Entry 8T0T (X-ray diffraction, 1.75 A resolution); this record covers chain A.

== Chain A ==
Protein: Aldehyde dehydrogenase 1A1
Organism: Homo sapiens
Notes: EC 1.2.1.-, 1.2.1.36
Reference sequence: P00352 (AL1A1_HUMAN); residues 1-501 here = UniProt positions 1-501
Sequence (501 residues; row label = number of the first residue in the row):
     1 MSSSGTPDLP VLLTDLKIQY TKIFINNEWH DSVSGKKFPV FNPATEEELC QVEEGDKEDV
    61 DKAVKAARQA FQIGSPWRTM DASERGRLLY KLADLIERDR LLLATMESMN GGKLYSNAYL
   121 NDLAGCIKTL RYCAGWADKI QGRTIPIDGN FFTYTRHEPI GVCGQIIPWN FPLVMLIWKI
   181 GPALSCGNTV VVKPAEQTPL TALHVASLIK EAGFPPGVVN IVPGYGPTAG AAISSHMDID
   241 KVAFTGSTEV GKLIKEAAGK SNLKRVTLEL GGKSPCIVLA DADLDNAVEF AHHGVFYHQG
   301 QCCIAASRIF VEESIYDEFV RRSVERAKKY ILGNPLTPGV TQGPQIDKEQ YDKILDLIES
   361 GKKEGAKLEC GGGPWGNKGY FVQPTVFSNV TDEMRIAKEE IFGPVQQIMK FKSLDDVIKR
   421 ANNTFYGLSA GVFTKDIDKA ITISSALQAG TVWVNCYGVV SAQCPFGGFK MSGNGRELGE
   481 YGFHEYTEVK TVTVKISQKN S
Unresolved in the structure: 1-7
UniProt features mapped onto this chain:
  - active site: Glu269 (Proton acceptor), Cys303 (Nucleophile)
  - binding site (NAD(+)): Ile167 to Asn170, Lys193 to Glu196, Gly226, Pro227, Gly246, Ser247, Glu269 to Gly271, Glu349 to Lys353, Glu400 to Phe402
  - site: Asn170 (Transition state stabilizer)
  - modified residue: Ser2 (N-acetylserine), Lys91 (N6-acetyllysine), Lys128 (N6-acetyllysine), Lys252 (N6-acetyllysine), Thr337 (Phosphothreonine), Lys353 (N6-acetyllysine), Lys367 (N6-acetyllysine), Lys410 (N6-acetyllysine), Ser413 (Phosphoserine), Lys419 (N6-acetyllysine), Lys435 (N6-acetyllysine), Lys495 (N6-acetyllysine)
  - mutagenesis: Cys302 (C302A/S: Does not prevent inhibition by duocarmycin analogs), Gly458 (G458N: No significant effect on aldehyde dehydrogenase activity. Prevents the inhibition by ALDH1A1-specific inhibitors)
Ligand contacts: Y6E (1-(4-{6-fluoro-3-[4-(methanesulfonyl)piperazine-1-carbonyl]quinolin-4-yl}phenyl)cyclopropane-1-carbonitrile): Asn121, Asp122, Gly125, Thr129, Phe171, Val174, Met175, Trp178, His293, Gly294, Tyr297, Cys302, Cys303, Ile304, Tyr457, Gly458, Val460, Ser461, Ala462, Phe466
Reported in the primary citation:
  - binding site for Y6E: Phe171, Tyr297, Cys303, Ile304, Gly458, Val460
  - catalytic residues: Thr245, Glu269, Cys303 (citing earlier work)
  - specificity-determining residues: Ile304 (proposed by the authors, not directly observed)

== Summary ==
Bound to chain A: compound Y6E. From UniProt: active-site residues Glu269 and Cys303, 23 NAD+-binding residues
and 2 mutagenesis sites. The paper reports catalytic residues Thr245, Glu269 and Cys303; a binding site for
Y6E at Phe171, Tyr297 and Cys303 among others.
Chain A is Aldehyde dehydrogenase 1A1 (Homo sapiens); the structure, Structure of Compound 4 bound to human
ALDH1A1, was determined by X-ray diffraction together with 8T0N from the same study.
